2I4L - chains A and B; structure by X-ray diffraction, 2.00 A resolution.

Chain A (and B):
Molecule: Proline-tRNA ligase
Organism: Rhodopseudomonas palustris
Notes: EC 6.1.1.15; chain B of this document is another copy of the same molecule, construct and numbering; everything in this record applies to it too
UniProt: Q6N5P6 (SYP_RHOPA); residue numbers follow UniProt; this construct covers 1-438
Sequence (458 residues; numbered -19 to 438; the number before each row is that of its first residue; numbers below 1 keep their minus sign (Met-19 is residue -19)):
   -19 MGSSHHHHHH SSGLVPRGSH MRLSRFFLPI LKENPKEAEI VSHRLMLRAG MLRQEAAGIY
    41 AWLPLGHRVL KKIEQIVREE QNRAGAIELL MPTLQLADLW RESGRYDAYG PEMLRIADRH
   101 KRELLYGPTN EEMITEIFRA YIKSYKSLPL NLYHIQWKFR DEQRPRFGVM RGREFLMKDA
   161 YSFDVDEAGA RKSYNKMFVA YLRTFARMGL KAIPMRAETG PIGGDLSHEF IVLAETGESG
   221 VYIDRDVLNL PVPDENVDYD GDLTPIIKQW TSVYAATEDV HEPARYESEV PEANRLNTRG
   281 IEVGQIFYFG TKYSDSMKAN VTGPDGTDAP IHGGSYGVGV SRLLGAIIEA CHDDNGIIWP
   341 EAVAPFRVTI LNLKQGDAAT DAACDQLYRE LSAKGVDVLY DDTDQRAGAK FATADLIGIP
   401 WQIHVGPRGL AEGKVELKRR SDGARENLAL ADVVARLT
Not modelled in the structure: -19 to -3, 437-438 (chain B: -19 to -3)
Differences from the reference sequence: expression tag (-19 to 0)

Interface between chain A and chain B:
Contacting residue pairs (96; chain A residue first):
  Arg5(A) - Ile67(B)
  Phe6(A) - Ile67(B)  hydrophobic
  Phe7(A) - Tyr121(B)  hydrophobic
  Phe7(A) - Ile122(B)  hydrophobic
  Phe7(A) - Leu130(B)  hydrophobic
  Phe7(A) - Leu132(B)  hydrophobic
  Pro9(A) - Tyr121(B)  hydrophobic
  Arg33(A) - Glu116(B)  salt bridge
  Arg33(A) - Ile117(B)
  Arg33(A) - Ala120(B)
  Arg33(A) - Tyr121(B)  hydrogen bond
  Glu35(A) - Leu76(B)
  Glu35(A) - Met113(B)
  Glu35(A) - Glu116(B)
  Glu35(A) - Ile117(B)
  Ile39(A) - Pro72(B)  hydrophobic
  Ile39(A) - Leu74(B)
  Tyr40(A) - Pro72(B)
  Ala41(A) - Leu70(B)
  Ala41(A) - Pro72(B)
  Ala41(A) - Ile117(B)  hydrophobic
  Trp42(A) - Leu69(B)
  Trp42(A) - Leu70(B)  hydrogen bond (backbone-backbone)
  Pro44(A) - Ile67(B)  hydrophobic
  Pro44(A) - Glu68(B)
  Pro44(A) - Leu69(B)
  His47(A) - Glu68(B)
  His47(A) - Leu70(B)
  Ile67(A) - Arg5(B)
  Ile67(A) - Phe6(B)  hydrophobic
  Ile67(A) - Pro44(B)  hydrophobic
  Glu68(A) - Pro44(B)
  Glu68(A) - His47(B)
  Leu69(A) - Trp42(B)
  Leu69(A) - Pro44(B)
  Leu70(A) - Ala41(B)
  Leu70(A) - Trp42(B)  hydrogen bond (backbone-backbone)
  Leu70(A) - His47(B)
  Leu70(A) - Trp137(B)  hydrophobic
  Pro72(A) - Ile39(B)  hydrophobic
  Pro72(A) - Tyr40(B)
  Pro72(A) - Ala41(B)
  Pro72(A) - Glu154(B)
  Thr73(A) - Tyr106(B)  hydrogen bond
  Thr73(A) - Glu154(B)  hydrogen bond
  Leu74(A) - Ile39(B)
  Leu74(A) - Leu94(B)  hydrophobic
  Leu74(A) - Tyr106(B)  hydrophobic
  Leu74(A) - Phe139(B)  hydrophobic
  Leu74(A) - Glu154(B)  hydrogen bond (backbone-side chain)
  Leu76(A) - Glu35(B)
  Leu76(A) - Ala36(B)  hydrophobic
  Pro91(A) - Arg99(B)
  Glu92(A) - Arg99(B)
  Leu94(A) - Leu74(B)  hydrophobic
  Leu94(A) - Ile96(B)  hydrophobic
  Leu94(A) - Ala97(B)
  Leu94(A) - Asp98(B)
  Ile96(A) - Leu94(B)  hydrophobic
  Ile96(A) - Ile96(B)  hydrophobic
  Ala97(A) - Leu94(B)
  Asp98(A) - Leu94(B)
  Asp98(A) - Asp141(B)
  Asp98(A) - Arg153(B)  salt bridge
  Arg99(A) - Pro91(B)
  Arg99(A) - Asp141(B)  hydrogen bond (backbone-side chain)
  Arg99(A) - Gln143(B)
  His100(A) - Gln143(B)  hydrogen bond (side chain-backbone)
  Tyr106(A) - Thr73(B)  hydrogen bond
  Tyr106(A) - Leu74(B)  hydrophobic
  Tyr106(A) - Tyr106(B)  hydrophobic
  Met113(A) - Glu35(B)
  Glu116(A) - Arg33(B)  salt bridge
  Glu116(A) - Glu35(B)
  Ile117(A) - Arg33(B)
  Ile117(A) - Glu35(B)
  Ile117(A) - Ala41(B)  hydrophobic
  Ala120(A) - Arg33(B)
  Tyr121(A) - Phe7(B)  hydrophobic
  Tyr121(A) - Pro9(B)  hydrophobic
  Tyr121(A) - Arg33(B)  hydrogen bond
  Tyr121(A) - Leu43(B)
  Ile122(A) - Phe7(B)  hydrophobic
  Leu132(A) - Phe7(B)  hydrophobic
  Trp137(A) - Leu70(B)  hydrophobic
  Phe139(A) - Leu74(B)  hydrophobic
  Asp141(A) - Asp98(B)
  Asp141(A) - Arg99(B)  hydrogen bond (side chain-backbone)
  Gln143(A) - Arg99(B)
  Gln143(A) - His100(B)  hydrogen bond (backbone-side chain)
  Arg144(A) - His100(B)
  Arg153(A) - Asp98(B)  salt bridge
  Glu154(A) - Pro72(B)
  Glu154(A) - Thr73(B)  hydrogen bond
  Glu154(A) - Leu74(B)  hydrogen bond (side chain-backbone)
  Asp240(A) - Arg5(B)  salt bridge
Also at the interface, not in a pair above, chain A (54 interface residues in all): Leu32, Ala36, Leu43, Lys51, Arg58, Met71, Leu104, Leu130, Gln136, Glu142
Also at the interface, not in a pair above, chain B (53 interface residues in all): Leu11, Leu32, Lys51, Arg58, Met71, Glu92, Leu104, Gln136, Glu142

Overview:
54 residues of chain A and 53 residues of chain B are in contact; the contacts include 14 hydrogen bonds and 5
salt bridges. Among the polar pairs are Arg33(A)-Glu116(B), Asp98(A)-Arg153(B) and Asp240(A)-Arg5(B).
Both chains are Proline-tRNA ligase (Rhodopseudomonas palustris). Entry 2I4L (Rhodopseudomonas palustris
prolyl-tRNA synthetase) was determined by X-ray diffraction (same publication as 2I4M, 2I4N, 2I4O, 2J3L and
2J3M).
